2A75 - chain A; structure by X-ray diffraction, 1.95 A resolution.

[Chain A]
Name: sialidase
From: Trypanosoma rangeli
Notes: EC 3.2.1.18
UniProt: O44049 (O44049_TRYRA); residues 1-638 here correspond to UniProt positions 23-660 (UniProt number = residue number + 22)
Amino-acid sequence (652 residues; each row starts with the number of its first residue; numbers below 1 keep their minus sign (Met-13 is residue -13)):
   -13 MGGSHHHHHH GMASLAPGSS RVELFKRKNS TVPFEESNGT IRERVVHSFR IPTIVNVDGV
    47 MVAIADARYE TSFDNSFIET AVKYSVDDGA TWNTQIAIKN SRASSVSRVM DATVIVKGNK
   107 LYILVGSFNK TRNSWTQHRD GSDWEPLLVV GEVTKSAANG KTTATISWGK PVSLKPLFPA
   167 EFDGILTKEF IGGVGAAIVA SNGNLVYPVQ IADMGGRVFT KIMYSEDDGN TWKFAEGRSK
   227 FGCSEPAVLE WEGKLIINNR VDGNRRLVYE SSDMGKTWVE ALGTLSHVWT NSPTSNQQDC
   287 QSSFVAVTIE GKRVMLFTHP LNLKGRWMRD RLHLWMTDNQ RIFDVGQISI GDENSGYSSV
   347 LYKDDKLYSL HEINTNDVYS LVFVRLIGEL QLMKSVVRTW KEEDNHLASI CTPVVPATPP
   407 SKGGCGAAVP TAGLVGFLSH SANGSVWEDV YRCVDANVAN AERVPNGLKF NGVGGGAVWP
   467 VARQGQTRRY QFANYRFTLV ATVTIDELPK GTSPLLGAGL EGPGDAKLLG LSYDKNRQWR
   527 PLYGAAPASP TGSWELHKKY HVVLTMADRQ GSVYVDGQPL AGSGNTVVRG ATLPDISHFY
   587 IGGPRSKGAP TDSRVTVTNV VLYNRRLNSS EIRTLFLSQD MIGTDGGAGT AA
Disordered / not traced: -13 to -3, 406-407, 632-638
Sequence notes: cloning artifact (-13 to -10, -3 to 0); expression tag (-9 to -4)
Disulfides: Cys397-Cys411
Glycans and other covalent adducts: 3-fluorosialic acid (FSI) linked to Tyr343
Small-molecule neighbours: 3-fluorosialic acid (FSI; 5-acetamido-3,5-dideoxy-3-fluoro-D-erythro-alpha-L-manno-non-2-ulopyranosonic acid): Arg36, Ile37, Arg54, Asp60, Met96, Asp97, Ser120, Trp121, Thr122, Ile177, Glu231, Arg246, Gln284, Arg315

[Overview]
3-fluorosialic acid is covalently linked to Tyr343.
Chain A is sialidase (Trypanosoma rangeli); the structure, Trypanosoma rangeli Sialidase In Complex With 2,3-
Difluorosialic Acid (Covalent Intermediate), was determined by X-ray diffraction, deposited together with 2FHR
and 2AGS.
